5G0U - chains A and C of the 4 polymer chains in the assembly; structure by X-ray diffraction, 1.73 A resolution.

# Chain A (and C)
Protein: Enoyl-[acyl-carrier-protein] reductase [NADH]
From: Mycobacterium tuberculosis H37RV
Notes: EC 1.3.1.9; chain C of this document is another copy of the same molecule, construct and numbering; everything in this record applies to it too
UniProtKB: P9WGR1 (INHA_MYCTU); residue numbers follow UniProt; this construct covers 1-269
Amino-acid sequence (269 residues; numbered 1 to 269; the number before each row is that of its first residue):
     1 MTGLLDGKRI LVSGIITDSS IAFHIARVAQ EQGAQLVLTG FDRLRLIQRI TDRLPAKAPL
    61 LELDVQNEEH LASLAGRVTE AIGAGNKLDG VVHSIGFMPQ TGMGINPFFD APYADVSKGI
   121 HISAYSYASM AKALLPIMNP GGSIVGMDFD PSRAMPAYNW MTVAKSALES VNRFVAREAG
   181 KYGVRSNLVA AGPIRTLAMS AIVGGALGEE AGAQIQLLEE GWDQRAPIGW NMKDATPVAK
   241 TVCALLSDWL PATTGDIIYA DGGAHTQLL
Not modelled in the structure: 1 (chain C: 1, 197-215)
Residues lining bound ligands:
  - 9CV (5-[(4-fluoranyl-3-phenoxy-phenyl)methylamino]-N-methyl-6-[(1-pyridin-2-ylpiperidin-4-yl)amino]pyridine-3-carboxamide): Gly96, Phe97, Met98, Pro99, Gln100, Met103, Gly104, Phe149, Ala157, Tyr158, Met161, Ala198, Met199, Ala201, Ile202
  - NAD (nicotinamide-adenine-dinucleotide): Gly14, Ile15, Ile16, Ser20, Ile21, Phe41, Leu63, Asp64, Val65, Gln66, Ser94, Ile95, Gly96, Phe97, Ile122, Met147, Asp148, Phe149, Lys165, Ala191, Gly192, Pro193, Ile194, Thr196, Met199
Swiss-Prot annotation at these positions:
  - binding site (NAD(+)): Ser20, Ile21, Asp64, Val65, Ile95, Gly96, Lys165, Ile194
  - binding site (substrate): Tyr158
  - site: Phe149 (May act as an intermediate that passes the hydride ion from NADH to the substrate), Tyr158 (Transition state stabilizer)
  - modified residue: Thr266 (Phosphothreonine)
  - mutagenesis: Ser94 (S94A: Confers INH and ETH resistance. The mutant is 17 times more resistant to inhibition by the INH-NAD adduct ...), Asp148 (D148G: Confers pyridomycin resistance. Has no impact on the susceptibility to isoniazid and moxifloxacin. 14-fold decrease in NADH affinity, while no effect on catalytic activity), Tyr158 (Y158A: 1500-fold decrease in catalytic activity while no effect on lipid substrate affinity; Y158F: 24-fold decrease in catalytic activity while no effect on lipid substrate affinity ...), Lys165 (K165A/M: Loss of enzyme's ability to bind NADH; K165Q/R: No effect on the enzyme's catalytic ability or on its ability to bind NADH), Thr266 (T266A: No effect on catalytic activity. Loss of phosphorylation. Does not alter growth of M.tuberculosis ...)
What the authors report for this chain:
  - binding site for 9CV: Phe97, Ile202
  - conformationally variable residues (side-chain flip): Tyr158
  - contacts within the chain: Tyr158-Leu218
  - catalytic residues: Tyr158 (citing earlier work)

# Interface between chain A and chain C
Residue-residue contacts - 72 pairs, chain A then chain C:
  Phe108(A) - Ala128(C)  hydrophobic
  Phe108(A) - Phe174(C)  hydrophobic
  Phe109(A) - Ala128(C)
  Phe109(A) - Ala131(C)  hydrophobic
  Phe109(A) - Lys132(C)  hydrogen bond (backbone-side chain)
  Phe109(A) - Leu135(C)  hydrophobic
  Phe109(A) - Glu178(C)
  Asp110(A) - Lys132(C)  salt bridge
  Ala111(A) - Tyr125(C)  hydrogen bond (backbone-side chain)
  Pro112(A) - Tyr125(C)
  Tyr113(A) - Ser117(C)  hydrogen bond (side chain-backbone)
  Tyr113(A) - Ile120(C)
  Tyr113(A) - His121(C)  hydrogen bond (side chain-backbone)
  Tyr113(A) - Tyr125(C)  hydrogen bond (backbone-side chain)
  Val116(A) - Tyr125(C)  hydrophobic
  Ser117(A) - Tyr113(C)  hydrogen bond (backbone-side chain)
  Ser117(A) - Ser117(C)  hydrogen bond
  Ile120(A) - Tyr113(C)
  Ile120(A) - Ile120(C)  hydrophobic
  His121(A) - Tyr113(C)  hydrogen bond (backbone-side chain)
  Tyr125(A) - Ala111(C)  hydrogen bond (side chain-backbone)
  Tyr125(A) - Pro112(C)
  Tyr125(A) - Tyr113(C)  hydrogen bond (side chain-backbone)
  Tyr125(A) - Val116(C)  hydrophobic
  Tyr125(A) - Trp160(C)  hydrophobic
  Ala128(A) - Phe108(C)  hydrophobic
  Ala128(A) - Phe109(C)
  Ala131(A) - Phe109(C)  hydrophobic
  Lys132(A) - Phe109(C)  hydrogen bond (side chain-backbone)
  Lys132(A) - Asp110(C)  salt bridge
  Leu135(A) - Phe109(C)  hydrophobic
  Pro151(A) - Ser170(C)
  Pro151(A) - Arg173(C)  hydrogen bond (backbone-side chain)
  Ser152(A) - Arg173(C)  hydrogen bond (backbone-side chain)
  Arg153(A) - Arg173(C)
  Ala154(A) - Arg173(C)
  Ala154(A) - Phe174(C)  hydrophobic
  Ala154(A) - Arg177(C)
  Met155(A) - Phe174(C)
  Met155(A) - Arg177(C)
  Pro156(A) - Arg177(C)
  Asn159(A) - Phe174(C)
  Trp160(A) - Tyr125(C)  hydrophobic
  Trp160(A) - Ala128(C)  hydrophobic
  Trp160(A) - Val171(C)  hydrophobic
  Thr162(A) - Ser170(C)
  Thr162(A) - Phe174(C)
  Val163(A) - Ala167(C)
  Val163(A) - Ser170(C)
  Val163(A) - Val171(C)  hydrophobic
  Ser166(A) - Ser166(C)
  Ser166(A) - Ser170(C)  hydrogen bond
  Ser166(A) - Arg173(C)
  Ala167(A) - Val163(C)
  Ser170(A) - Pro151(C)
  Ser170(A) - Thr162(C)
  Ser170(A) - Val163(C)
  Ser170(A) - Ser166(C)  hydrogen bond
  Val171(A) - Trp160(C)  hydrophobic
  Val171(A) - Val163(C)  hydrophobic
  Arg173(A) - Pro151(C)  hydrogen bond (side chain-backbone)
  Arg173(A) - Ser152(C)  hydrogen bond (side chain-backbone)
  Arg173(A) - Ala154(C)
  Arg173(A) - Ser166(C)
  Phe174(A) - Phe108(C)  hydrophobic
  Phe174(A) - Ala154(C)  hydrophobic
  Phe174(A) - Met155(C)
  Phe174(A) - Asn159(C)
  Phe174(A) - Thr162(C)
  Arg177(A) - Ala154(C)
  Arg177(A) - Pro156(C)
  Glu178(A) - Phe109(C)
Other interface residues (no listed pair), chain A (34 interface residues in all): Val175
Other interface residues (no listed pair), chain C (34 interface residues in all): Arg153, Val175

# Summary
Chain A and chain C each contribute 34 residues to their interface, with 17 hydrogen bonds and 2 salt bridges.
Polar pairs include Asp110(A)-Lys132(C), Phe109(A)-Lys132(C) and Ala111(A)-Tyr125(C). Ligands of chain A: NAD
and compound 9CV. The paper reports the catalytic residue Tyr158(A); a binding site for 9CV at Phe97(A) and
Ile202(A).
Both chains are Enoyl-[acyl-carrier-protein] reductase [NADH] (Mycobacterium tuberculosis H37RV). Entry 5G0U
(InhA in complex with a DNA encoded library hit) was determined by X-ray diffraction, deposited together with
5G0S, 5G0T, 5G0V and 5G0W.
